PDB entry 7RAB | X-ray diffraction, 1.92 A resolution | chains A and E of the 4 polymer chains in the assembly

Chain A (and E):
Name: multicopper oxidase
Organism: Marinithermus hydrothermalis
Notes: EC 1.10.3.2; chain E of this document is another copy of the same molecule, construct and numbering; everything in this record applies to it too
Reference sequence: F2NNS0 (F2NNS0_MARHT); residue numbers follow UniProt; this construct covers 32-359
Amino-acid sequence (348 residues; each row starts with the number of its first residue):
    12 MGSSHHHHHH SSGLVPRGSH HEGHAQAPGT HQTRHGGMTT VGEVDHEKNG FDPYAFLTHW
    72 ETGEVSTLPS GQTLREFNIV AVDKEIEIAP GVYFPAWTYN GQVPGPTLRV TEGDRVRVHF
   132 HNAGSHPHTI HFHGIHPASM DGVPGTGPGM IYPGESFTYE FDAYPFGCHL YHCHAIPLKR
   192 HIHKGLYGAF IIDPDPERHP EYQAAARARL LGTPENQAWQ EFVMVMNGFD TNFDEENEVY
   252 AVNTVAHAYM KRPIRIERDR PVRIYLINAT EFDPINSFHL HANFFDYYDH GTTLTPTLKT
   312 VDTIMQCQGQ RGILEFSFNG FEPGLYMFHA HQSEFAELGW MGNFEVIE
Not modelled in the structure: 12-60
Differences from the reference sequence: initiating methionine (12); expression tag (13-31)
Bound ions: Cu ion site 1: His139, Cys184, His192; Cu ion site 2: His144, His183, His342; Mg2+: Asp241, Asn243, Asp245, Glu247, Glu249

How chain A and chain E interact:
Residue-residue contacts (7):
  Pro155(A) with Tyr163(E), hydrogen bond (backbone-side chain)
  Gly156(A) with Tyr163(E)
  Met161(A) with Met161(E), hydrophobic; Ile187(E), hydrophobic
  Tyr163(A) with Pro155(E), hydrogen bond (side chain-backbone); Gly156(E)
  Ile187(A) with Ile187(E), hydrophobic
Also at the interface, not in a pair above, chain A (6 interface residues in all): Pro138
Also at the interface, not in a pair above, chain E (6 interface residues in all): Glu166

In short:
The chain A/chain E interface involves 6 residues from each chain, with 2 hydrogen bonds. The hydrogen-bonded
pair is Pro155(A)-Tyr163(E). His139(A), Cys184(A) and His192(A) form the Cu ion site 1. His144(A), His183(A)
and His342(A) coordinate Cu ion site 2.
Both chains are multicopper oxidase (Marinithermus hydrothermalis). Entry 7RAB (Crystal structure of a
dodecameric multicopper oxidase from M. hydrothermalis in a cubic lattice) was determined by X-ray diffraction
together with 7RAC from the same study.
